Entry 7YML (electron microscopy, 2.60 A resolution); this record covers chains L and X of the 24 polymer chains in the assembly.

Chain L:
Name: Reaction center protein L chain
From: Rhodobacter capsulatus
Reference sequence: A0A0Q0UNB5 (A0A0Q0UNB5_RHOCA); numbering as in UniProt (aligned over 1-282)
Chain sequence (282 residues; each row starts with the number of its first residue):
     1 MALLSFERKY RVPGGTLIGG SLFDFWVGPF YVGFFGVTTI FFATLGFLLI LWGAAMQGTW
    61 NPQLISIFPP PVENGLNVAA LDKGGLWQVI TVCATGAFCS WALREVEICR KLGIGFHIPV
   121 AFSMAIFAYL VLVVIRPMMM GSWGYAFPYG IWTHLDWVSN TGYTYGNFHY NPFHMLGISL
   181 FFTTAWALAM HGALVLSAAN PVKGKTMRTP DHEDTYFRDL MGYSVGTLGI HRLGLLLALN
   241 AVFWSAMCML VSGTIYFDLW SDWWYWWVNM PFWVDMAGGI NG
Unresolved in the structure: 1
Ion coordination: Fe ion: His191, His231 (shared with 3 residues of chain M)
Small-molecule neighbours:
  - bacteriochlorophyll a (BCL), molecule 1: Phe47, Ile50, Phe98, Tyr129, Leu132, Phe147, Ile151, Trp152, His154, Leu155, Trp157, Val158
  - bacteriochlorophyll a (BCL), molecule 2: Phe98, Phe122, Ala125, Ile126, Ala128, Tyr129, Leu132, Trp157, Val158, Ser159, Thr161, Gly162, Tyr163, Asn167, Phe168, His169, His174, Gly177, Ile178, Phe181, Phe182, Val242, Ser245, Ala246, Cys248, Met249
  - bacteriochlorophyll a (BCL), molecule 3: Val158, Tyr163, His169, Phe182
  - bacteriochlorophyll a (BCL), molecule 4: His169, His174, Met175, Ile178, Ser179, Phe182, Thr183, Trp186, Met221
  - bacteriopheophytin a (BPH), molecule 1: Thr39, Phe42, Ala43, Gly46, Phe47, Ile50, Ile90, Cys93, Ala94, Ala97, Phe98, Trp101, Glu105, Ile118, Ala121, Phe122, Met124, Ala125, Tyr129, Phe147, Tyr149, Gly150, Ile151, His154, Phe181, Ala238, Leu239, Val242
  - bacteriopheophytin a (BPH), molecule 2: Phe182, Ala185, Trp186, Ala189, Met190, Phe217, Leu220, Met221
  - ubiquinone-10 (U10), molecule 1: Leu22, Phe23, Phe34, Val37, Thr38, Phe41, Phe42, Leu45, Val78, Gln88, Val89, Thr91, Val92, Cys93, Thr95, Gly96, Leu130, Val134, Trp143
  - ubiquinone-10 (U10), molecule 2: Val27, Phe30, Tyr31, Val32, Gly36, Ile40, Trp101, Arg104
  - ubiquinone-10 (U10), molecule 3: Pro172, Met175, Leu176, Ser179, Leu180, Thr183, Trp186, Met190, His191, Leu194, Val195, Glu213, Asp214, Phe217, Met221, Tyr223, Ser224, Val225, Gly226, Thr227, Ile230, Leu233, Leu237, Trp264
  - ubiquinone-10 (U10), molecule 4: Trp264, Trp266, Trp267
From the paper describing this entry:
  - contacts within the chain: Phe173-Trp244
  - binding site for bacteriochlorophyll a: His174

Chain X:
Name: Photosynthetic reaction center PufX protein
From: Rhodobacter capsulatus
Reference sequence: A0A1G7GHU3 (A0A1G7GHU3_RHOCA); residues 1-78 here = UniProt positions 1-78
Chain sequence (78 residues; each row starts with the number of its first residue):
     1 MSMFDKPFDY ENGSKFAMGI WIGRQMAYGA FLGSIPFLFG LGLVLGSYGL GLMLPERAHQ
    61 APSPYTTEVV VQHATEVV
Unresolved in the structure: 1, 67-78
Small-molecule neighbours:
  - bacteriochlorophyll a (BCL): Gly23, Met26, Ala27, Ala30
  - spheroidene (SPO): Lys15, Phe16, Gly19, Ile20, Ile22, Gly23, Met26
  - ubiquinone-10 (U10): Pro36, Phe39, Gly40, Leu43, Val44

How chain L and chain X interact:
Contacting residue pairs - 44 pairs, chain L then chain X:
  Ile18(L) - Leu32(X)  hydrophobic
  Phe68(L) - Tyr65(X)  hydrophobic
  Pro69(L) - Tyr65(X)
  Val72(L) - Ser63(X)
  Leu76(L) - Tyr48(X)  hydrophobic
  Leu130(L) - Leu43(X)  hydrophobic
  Val134(L) - Val44(X)  hydrophobic
  Ile135(L) - Ser47(X)
  Met138(L) - Val44(X)  hydrophobic
  Met138(L) - Ser47(X)
  Met138(L) - Tyr48(X)
  Met139(L) - Ser47(X)
  Met139(L) - Leu50(X)  hydrophobic
  Met139(L) - Gly51(X)
  Met139(L) - Leu54(X)
  Met139(L) - Ala58(X)
  Met139(L) - His59(X)
  Met140(L) - Ala58(X)
  Met140(L) - His59(X)
  Met140(L) - Ala61(X)  hydrophobic
  Gly141(L) - Tyr48(X)
  Gly141(L) - His59(X)
  Trp143(L) - Val44(X)  hydrophobic
  Gly144(L) - Pro64(X)
  Gly144(L) - Tyr65(X)
  Tyr145(L) - Ala61(X)  hydrogen bond (side chain-backbone)
  Tyr145(L) - Pro62(X)
  Tyr145(L) - Pro64(X)
  Ala146(L) - Tyr65(X)  hydrogen bond (backbone-side chain)
  Phe147(L) - Tyr65(X)
  Pro148(L) - Tyr65(X)
  Trp157(L) - Pro64(X)
  Trp157(L) - Tyr65(X)
  Asn160(L) - Pro64(X)  hydrogen bond (side chain-backbone)
  Thr161(L) - Pro64(X)
  Thr164(L) - Pro62(X)
  Gly253(L) - Ala58(X)
  Thr254(L) - Leu54(X)
  Thr254(L) - Pro55(X)
  Thr254(L) - Ala58(X)
  Ile255(L) - Leu54(X)  hydrophobic
  Phe257(L) - Pro55(X)  hydrophobic
  Phe257(L) - Arg57(X)
  Phe257(L) - Ala58(X)
Other interface residues (no listed pair), chain X (18 interface residues in all): Phe39

In short:
The interface between chain L and chain X involves 26 residues on one side and 18 on the other, with 3
hydrogen bonds. Among the polar pairs are Tyr145(L)-Ala61(X), Ala146(L)-Tyr65(X) and Asn160(L)-Pro64(X). The
paper reports a binding site for bacteriochlorophyll a at His174(L); contacts within the chain involving
Phe173(L) and Trp244(L).
Here chain L is Reaction center protein L chain and chain X is Photosynthetic reaction center PufX protein,
both from Rhodobacter capsulatus. Entry 7YML (Structure of photosynthetic LH1-RC super-complex of Rhodobacter
capsulatus) was determined by electron microscopy.
